PDB entry 5ICJ | X-ray diffraction, 2.40 A resolution | chains A and B

== Chain A (and B) ==
Molecule: Probable transcriptional regulatory protein
Organism: Mycobacterium tuberculosis
Notes: chain B of this document is another copy of the same molecule, construct and numbering; everything in this record applies to it too
UniProt: O53623 (O53623_MYCTU); residues 1-201 here = UniProt positions 1-201
Chain sequence (221 residues; numbered -19 to 201; the number before each row is that of its first residue; numbers below 1 keep their minus sign (Met-19 is residue -19)):
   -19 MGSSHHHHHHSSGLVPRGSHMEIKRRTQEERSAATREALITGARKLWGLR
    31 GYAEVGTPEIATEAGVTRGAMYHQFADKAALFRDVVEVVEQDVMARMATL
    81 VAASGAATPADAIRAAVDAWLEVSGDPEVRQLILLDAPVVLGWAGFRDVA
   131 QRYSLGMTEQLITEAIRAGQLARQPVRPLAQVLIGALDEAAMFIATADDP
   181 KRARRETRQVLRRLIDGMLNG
Disordered / not traced: -19 to 11 (chain B: -19 to 11, 84-87)
Differences from the reference sequence: initiating methionine (-19); expression tag (-18 to 0)
Residues lining bound ligands: 69Y (4,4,4-trifluoro-1-(3-phenyl-1-oxa-2,8-diazaspiro[4.5]dec-2-en-8-yl)butan-1-one): Glu70, Val73, Met74, Met77, Ile93, Ala96, Val97, Trp100, Ile113, Leu114, Phe126, Ala130, Ser134, Thr138, Leu141, Leu163, Ile164, Leu167, Asp168

== Interface between chain A and chain B ==
Residue-residue contacts (48):
  Pro118(A) - Trp123(B)  hydrophobic
  Trp123(A) - Pro118(B)
  Trp123(A) - Trp123(B)
  Trp123(A) - Met172(B)  hydrophobic
  Phe126(A) - Trp123(B)  hydrophobic
  Arg127(A) - Glu169(B)  salt bridge
  Ala152(A) - Arg193(B)
  Arg153(A) - Arg193(B)
  Gln154(A) - Gln189(B)
  Gln154(A) - Val190(B)
  Pro155(A) - Glu186(B)
  Pro155(A) - Gln189(B)
  Pro155(A) - Val190(B)
  Pro158(A) - Phe173(B)  hydrophobic
  Pro158(A) - Glu186(B)
  Pro158(A) - Thr187(B)
  Leu159(A) - Val190(B)  hydrophobic
  Gln161(A) - Glu169(B)  hydrogen bond
  Gln161(A) - Phe173(B)
  Val162(A) - Ala166(B)  hydrophobic
  Gly165(A) - Gly165(B)
  Gly165(A) - Glu169(B)
  Ala166(A) - Val162(B)  hydrophobic
  Ala166(A) - Ala166(B)
  Glu169(A) - Arg127(B)  salt bridge
  Glu169(A) - Gln131(B)
  Glu169(A) - Gln161(B)  hydrogen bond
  Glu169(A) - Gly165(B)
  Met172(A) - Trp123(B)  hydrophobic
  Phe173(A) - Arg157(B)
  Phe173(A) - Pro158(B)  hydrophobic
  Phe173(A) - Gln161(B)
  Thr176(A) - Arg127(B)
  Glu186(A) - Pro155(B)
  Glu186(A) - Pro158(B)
  Thr187(A) - Pro158(B)
  Gln189(A) - Gln154(B)
  Gln189(A) - Pro155(B)
  Val190(A) - Gln154(B)
  Val190(A) - Pro155(B)
  Val190(A) - Leu159(B)  hydrophobic
  Leu191(A) - Val162(B)  hydrophobic
  Arg193(A) - Arg153(B)
  Arg193(A) - Gln154(B)
  Leu194(A) - Leu194(B)  hydrophobic
  Leu194(A) - Met198(B)  hydrophobic
  Gly197(A) - Gly197(B)
  Met198(A) - Leu194(B)  hydrophobic
Also at the interface, not in a pair above, chain A (33 interface residues in all): Leu114, Gln131, Arg157, Leu163, Asp168, Ala170
Also at the interface, not in a pair above, chain B (29 interface residues in all): Val119, Ala152, Ala170, Leu191

== Overview ==
33 residues of chain A and 29 residues of chain B are in contact; the contacts include 2 hydrogen bonds and 2
salt bridges. Polar pairs include Arg127(A)-Glu169(B) and Gln161(A)-Glu169(B). Ligands of chain A: compound
69Y.
Both chains are Probable transcriptional regulatory protein (Mycobacterium tuberculosis). Entry 5ICJ (Crystal
structure of the Mycobacterium tuberculosis transcriptional repressor EthR2 in complex with BDM41420) was
determined by X-ray diffraction, deposited together with 5N1C and 5N1I.
